Entry 7X2O (electron microscopy, 3.15 A resolution); this record covers chains A and C of the 6 polymer chains in the assembly.

== Chain A ==
Molecule: Virion protein 1
Source organism: Coxsackievirus B1
UniProt: W8GTF7 (W8GTF7_9ENTO); residue numbers follow UniProt; this construct covers 1-278
Chain sequence (278 residues; each row starts with the number of its first residue):
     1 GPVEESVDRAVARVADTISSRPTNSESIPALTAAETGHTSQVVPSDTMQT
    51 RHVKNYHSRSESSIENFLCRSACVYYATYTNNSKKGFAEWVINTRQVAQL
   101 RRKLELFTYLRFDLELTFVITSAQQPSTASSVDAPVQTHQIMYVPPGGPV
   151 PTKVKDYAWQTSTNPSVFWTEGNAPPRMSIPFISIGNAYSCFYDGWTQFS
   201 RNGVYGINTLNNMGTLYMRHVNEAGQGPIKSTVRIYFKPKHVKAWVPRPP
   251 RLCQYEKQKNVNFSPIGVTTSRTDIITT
Unresolved in the structure: 1-11
Differences from the reference sequence: conflict Lys84 (Glu in W8GTF7)

== Chain C ==
Molecule: VP3
Source organism: Coxsackievirus B1
Notes: EC 3.4.22.29, 3.6.1.15, 3.4.22.28, 2.7.7.48
UniProt: L7UV52 (L7UV52_9ENTO); residues 1-238 here correspond to UniProt positions 333-570 (UniProt number = residue number + 332)
Chain sequence (238 residues; each row starts with the number of its first residue):
     1 GLPVMTTPGSTQFLTSDDFQSPSAMPQFDVTPEMQIPGRVNNLMEIAEVD
    51 SVVPVNNTEDNVSSLKAYQIPVQSNSDNGKQVFGFPLQPGANNVLNRTLL
   101 GEILNYYTHWSGSIKLTFMFCGSAMATGKFLLAYSPPGAGVPKNRKDAML
   151 GTHVIWDVGLQSSCVLCVPWISQTHYRYVVEDEYTAAGYVTCWYQTNIVV
   201 PADVQSSCDILCFVSACNDFSVRMLKDTPFIRQDTFYQ
Unresolved in the structure: 238

== Chain A / chain C interface ==
Pairs across the interface - 160 pairs, chain A then chain C:
  Val14(A) - Asn218(C)
  Val14(A) - Asp219(C)
  Val14(A) - Phe220(C)
  Ala15(A) - Asn218(C)  hydrogen bond (backbone-backbone)
  Ala15(A) - Asp219(C)
  Ala30(A) - Ser163(C)
  Ala30(A) - Cys164(C)
  Ala30(A) - Val165(C)  hydrogen bond (backbone-backbone)
  Leu31(A) - Ser163(C)
  Thr32(A) - Gln161(C)
  Thr32(A) - Ser162(C)
  Thr32(A) - Ser163(C)  hydrogen bond (backbone-backbone)
  Ala34(A) - Met119(C)  hydrophobic
  Ala34(A) - Ser163(C)  hydrogen bond (backbone-side chain)
  Glu35(A) - Met119(C)
  Glu35(A) - Ser162(C)  hydrogen bond
  Thr39(A) - Glu48(C)
  Thr39(A) - Asp50(C)
  Thr39(A) - Ser215(C)
  Ser40(A) - Lys115(C)  hydrogen bond (backbone-side chain)
  Ser40(A) - Val165(C)
  Val42(A) - Lys115(C)
  Val42(A) - Val165(C)  hydrophobic
  Val42(A) - Cys217(C)
  Val43(A) - Asn218(C)
  Pro44(A) - Ser113(C)
  Pro44(A) - Cys167(C)
  Met48(A) - Thr152(C)
  Met48(A) - Pro169(C)  hydrophobic
  His57(A) - Ser111(C)
  His57(A) - His175(C)  hydrogen bond
  His57(A) - Tyr176(C)
  His57(A) - Ser221(C)
  Arg59(A) - Asn42(C)  hydrogen bond (backbone-side chain)
  Arg59(A) - Met44(C)
  Arg59(A) - Glu48(C)  salt bridge
  Arg59(A) - Cys217(C)  hydrogen bond (side chain-backbone)
  Arg59(A) - Asn218(C)
  Arg59(A) - Phe220(C)  hydrogen bond (side chain-backbone)
  Glu61(A) - Tyr107(C)  hydrogen bond (backbone-side chain)
  Glu61(A) - Arg223(C)
  Glu61(A) - Met224(C)  hydrogen bond (side chain-backbone)
  Glu61(A) - Leu225(C)
  Ser62(A) - Asn42(C)  hydrogen bond
  Ser62(A) - Leu43(C)  hydrogen bond (backbone-backbone)
  Ser62(A) - Met44(C)
  Ser62(A) - Tyr107(C)
  Ser62(A) - Val222(C)
  Ser63(A) - Asn41(C)
  Ser63(A) - Asn42(C)
  Ile64(A) - Val40(C)
  Ile64(A) - Asn41(C)  hydrogen bond (backbone-backbone)
  Asn66(A) - Leu225(C)
  Phe67(A) - Leu43(C)  hydrophobic
  Phe67(A) - Leu225(C)  hydrophobic
  Arg70(A) - Thr15(C)
  Ser71(A) - Phe13(C)
  Ser71(A) - Thr15(C)  hydrogen bond (side chain-backbone)
  Tyr75(A) - Phe236(C)  hydrophobic
  Tyr76(A) - Phe236(C)  hydrophobic
  Arg95(A) - Tyr237(C)
  Gln96(A) - Gln233(C)  hydrogen bond (backbone-side chain)
  Gln96(A) - Phe236(C)
  Gln96(A) - Tyr237(C)
  Val97(A) - Gln233(C)
  Val97(A) - Phe236(C)  hydrophobic
  Ala98(A) - Ile231(C)  hydrophobic
  Ala98(A) - Arg232(C)
  Ala98(A) - Gln233(C)  hydrogen bond (backbone-side chain)
  Ala98(A) - Tyr237(C)
  Gln99(A) - Asp227(C)
  Arg101(A) - Tyr237(C)
  Arg102(A) - Arg97(C)
  Arg102(A) - Glu102(C)  salt bridge
  Arg102(A) - Tyr106(C)  hydrogen bond
  Lys103(A) - Tyr106(C)
  Arg111(A) - Val30(C)
  Arg111(A) - Thr31(C)  hydrogen bond (side chain-backbone)
  Arg111(A) - Pro32(C)
  Glu115(A) - Phe19(C)
  Glu115(A) - Ser21(C)  hydrogen bond
  Thr117(A) - Phe13(C)
  Tyr143(A) - Met25(C)  hydrophobic
  Pro165(A) - Ala24(C)
  Ala174(A) - Thr11(C)
  Arg177(A) - Phe13(C)
  Arg177(A) - Asp17(C)  salt bridge
  Arg177(A) - Ser21(C)
  Met178(A) - Pro22(C)
  Met178(A) - Ala24(C)  hydrophobic
  Ser179(A) - Ser21(C)
  Ser179(A) - Pro22(C)  hydrogen bond (backbone-backbone)
  Ser179(A) - Ser23(C)
  Ser179(A) - Ala24(C)  hydrogen bond (backbone-backbone)
  Pro181(A) - Phe28(C)  hydrophobic
  Phe182(A) - Phe28(C)
  Phe182(A) - Val30(C)
  Phe182(A) - Thr31(C)
  Ile183(A) - Met25(C)  hydrophobic
  Ile183(A) - Phe28(C)  hydrophobic
  Ser184(A) - Thr31(C)
  Gly186(A) - Thr31(C)  hydrogen bond (backbone-side chain)
  Asn187(A) - Pro32(C)
  Asn187(A) - Met34(C)
  Lys238(A) - Asp17(C)
  Lys243(A) - Glu33(C)
  Lys243(A) - Arg39(C)
  Ala244(A) - Arg39(C)
  Ala244(A) - Val40(C)  hydrogen bond (backbone-backbone)
  Trp245(A) - Ile36(C)
  Trp245(A) - Gly38(C)
  Trp245(A) - Arg39(C)
  Val246(A) - Pro37(C)
  Val246(A) - Gly38(C)  hydrogen bond (backbone-backbone)
  Pro247(A) - Val40(C)
  Pro247(A) - Ile46(C)  hydrophobic
  Pro250(A) - Leu99(C)
  Pro250(A) - Glu102(C)
  Arg251(A) - Arg97(C)
  Leu252(A) - Arg97(C)
  Gln254(A) - Phe230(C)
  Gln254(A) - Ile231(C)
  Gln254(A) - Arg232(C)  hydrogen bond (side chain-backbone)
  Tyr255(A) - Tyr237(C)  hydrophobic
  Glu256(A) - Tyr237(C)
  Lys257(A) - Tyr237(C)
  Gln258(A) - Tyr237(C)
  Gly267(A) - Val62(C)
  Gly267(A) - Ser63(C)
  Val268(A) - Val62(C)  hydrogen bond (backbone-backbone)
  Val268(A) - Tyr68(C)
  Val268(A) - Arg97(C)
  Thr269(A) - Pro54(C)
  Thr269(A) - Asn57(C)  hydrogen bond
  Thr269(A) - Val62(C)
  Thr269(A) - Asn93(C)
  Thr269(A) - Arg97(C)
  Thr270(A) - Asn57(C)
  Thr270(A) - Asn93(C)
  Ser271(A) - Glu59(C)
  Ser271(A) - Asn93(C)  hydrogen bond (backbone-side chain)
  Arg272(A) - Val55(C)  hydrogen bond (side chain-backbone)
  Arg272(A) - Asn57(C)
  Arg272(A) - Thr58(C)  hydrogen bond (backbone-backbone)
  Arg272(A) - Glu59(C)
  Arg272(A) - Gly84(C)  hydrogen bond (side chain-backbone)
  Arg272(A) - Phe85(C)
  Arg272(A) - Val94(C)
  Thr273(A) - Glu59(C)
  Ile275(A) - Val55(C)
  Ile275(A) - Asn56(C)
  Ile275(A) - Val82(C)
  Ile275(A) - Phe83(C)
  Ile275(A) - Gly84(C)  hydrogen bond (backbone-backbone)
  Ile276(A) - Gln81(C)
  Ile276(A) - Gly84(C)
  Thr277(A) - Gly84(C)
  Thr278(A) - Pro86(C)
  Thr278(A) - Val141(C)
  Thr278(A) - Tyr189(C)
Also at the interface, not in a pair above, chain A (89 interface residues in all): Ala33, His38, Gln41, Thr47, Ser58, Val74, Phe107, Tyr109, Val119, Pro175, Ile180, Ile185, Ala188, Tyr236, Cys253, Ile266
Also at the interface, not in a pair above, chain C (94 interface residues in all): Leu14, Ser16, Val49, Ala67, Ile70, Pro71, Thr117, Trp156, Asp157, Phe213, Thr228

== In short ==
89 residues of chain A and 94 residues of chain C are in contact, with 34 hydrogen bonds and 3 salt bridges.
Polar pairs include Arg59(A)-Glu48(C), Arg102(A)-Glu102(C) and Arg177(A)-Asp17(C).
Chain A is Virion protein 1 and chain C is VP3, both from Coxsackievirus B1; the structure, Cryo-EM structure
of Coxsackievirus B1 mature virion in complex with nAb 2E6 (CVB1-M:2E6), was determined by electron
microscopy, deposited together with 7X2G, 7X2I, 7X2T, 7X2W, 7X35, 7X37 and 7 further entries.
